Entry 9GFB (electron microscopy, 3.55 A resolution); this record covers chains L and T of the 20 polymer chains in the assembly.

Chain L:
Molecule: Nucleosomal DNA strand 2
Sequence (152 nucleotides; each row starts with the number of its first residue; numbers below 1 keep their minus sign (DT-81 is residue -81)):
   -81 TGCCGAGGCC GCTCAATTGG TCGTAGACAG CTCTAGCACC GCTTAAACGC ACGTACGCGC
   -21 TGTCCCCCGC GTTTTAACCG CCAAGGGGAT TACTCCCTAG TCTCCAGGCA CGTGTCAGAT
    39 ATATACATCC TGTGCATGTA CTCGGGATAT TG
Disordered / not traced: 58-70

Chain T:
Molecule: Histone H2B type 2-E
Organism: Homo sapiens
UniProtKB: Q16778 (H2B2E_HUMAN); residues 1-125 here correspond to UniProt positions 2-126 (UniProt number = residue number + 1)
Chain sequence (125 residues; numbered 1 to 125; the number before each row is that of its first residue):
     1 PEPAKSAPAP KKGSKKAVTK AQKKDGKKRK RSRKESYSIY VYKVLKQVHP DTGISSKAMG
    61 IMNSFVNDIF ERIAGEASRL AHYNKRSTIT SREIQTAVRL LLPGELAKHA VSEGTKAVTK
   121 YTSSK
Disordered / not traced: 1-30, 124-125
UniProt features mapped onto this chain:
  - modified residue: Pro1 (N-acetylproline), Glu2 (ADP-ribosyl glutamic acid), Lys5 (N6-(2-hydroxyisobutyryl)lysine), Ser6 (ADP-ribosylserine), Lys11 (N6-(beta-hydroxybutyryl)lysine), Lys12 (N6-(2-hydroxyisobutyryl)lysine), Ser14 (Phosphoserine), Lys15 (N6-acetyllysine), Lys16 (N6-(beta-hydroxybutyryl)lysine), Lys20 (N6-(2-hydroxyisobutyryl)lysine), Lys23 (N6-(2-hydroxyisobutyryl)lysine), Lys24 (N6-(2-hydroxyisobutyryl)lysine), Lys34 (N6-(2-hydroxyisobutyryl)lysine), Glu35 (PolyADP-ribosyl glutamic acid), Ser36 (Phosphoserine), Lys43 (N6-(2-hydroxyisobutyryl)lysine), Lys46 (N6-(2-hydroxyisobutyryl)lysine), Lys57 (N6,N6-dimethyllysine), Arg79 (Dimethylated arginine), Lys85 (N6,N6,N6-trimethyllysine) and 6 more in UniProt
  - glycosylation: Ser112 (O-linked (GlcNAc) serine)
  - cross-link (Glycyl lysine isopeptide (Lys-Gly)): Lys5 (interchain with G-Cter in SUMO2), Lys20 (interchain with G-Cter in SUMO2), Lys34 (interchain with G-Cter in ubiquitin), Lys120 (interchain with G-Cter in ubiquitin)

Interface between chain L and chain T:
Residue-residue contacts - 14 pairs, chain L then chain T:
  DC-54(L) - Ile54(T)  sugar contact
  DC-54(L) - Ser55(T)  hydrogen bond to the phosphate
  DC-54(L) - Ser56(T)  hydrogen bond to the phosphate
  DA-53(L) - Tyr42(T)  hydrogen bond to the phosphate
  DA-53(L) - Gly53(T)  phosphate contact
  DA-53(L) - Ile54(T)  hydrogen bond to the phosphate
  DC-45(L) - Arg33(T)  sugar contact
  DC-34(L) - Ser87(T)  hydrogen bond to the phosphate
  DG-33(L) - Arg86(T)  phosphate contact
  DG-33(L) - Ser87(T)  hydrogen bond to the phosphate
  DG-33(L) - Thr88(T)  hydrogen bond to the phosphate
  DC-32(L) - Arg86(T)  salt bridge to the phosphate
  DG30(L) - Arg31(T)  sugar contact
  DG30(L) - Ser32(T)  hydrogen bond to the phosphate
Also at the interface, not in a pair above, chain L (10 interface residues in all): DA-47, DA-44, DC29
Also at the interface, not in a pair above, chain T (12 interface residues in all): Glu35

In short:
10 residues of chain L face 12 of chain T across their interface, with 8 hydrogen bonds and 1 salt bridge.
Polar pairs include DC-54(L)-Ser55(T), DC-54(L)-Ser56(T) and DA-53(L)-Tyr42(T).
Chain L is Nucleosomal DNA strand 2 and chain T is Histone H2B type 2-E (Homo sapiens); the structure, CryoEM
structure of the human INO80 core-nucleosome complex state N-7, was determined by electron microscopy.
